9FYE - chains A and B of the 6 polymer chains in the assembly; structure by electron microscopy, 2.92 A resolution.

[Chain A (and B)]
Protein: Glycoprotein G1
Organism: Sabia virus
Notes: chain B of this document is another copy of the same molecule, construct and numbering; everything in this record applies to it too
UniProtKB: Q90037 (GLYC_SABVB); residue numbers follow UniProt; this construct covers 59-254
Chain sequence (196 residues; row label = number of the first residue in the row):
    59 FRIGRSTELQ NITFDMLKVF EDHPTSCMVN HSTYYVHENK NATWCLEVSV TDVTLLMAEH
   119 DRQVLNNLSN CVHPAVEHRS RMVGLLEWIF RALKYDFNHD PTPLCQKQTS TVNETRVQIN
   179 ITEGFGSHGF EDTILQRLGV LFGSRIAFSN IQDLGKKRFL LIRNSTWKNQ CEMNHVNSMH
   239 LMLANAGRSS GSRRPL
Disordered / not traced: 209-212, 250-254
Cystine bridges: Cys-85/Cys-229, Cys-129/Cys-163
Covalent attachments: N-acetylglucosamine (NAG) linked to Asn-69, Asn-88, Asn-99, Asn-125, Asn-171, Asn-178; glycan linked to Asn-222
Curated features (UniProtKB/Swiss-Prot):
  - site: Leu-254 (Cleavage)
  - glycosylation (N-linked (GlcNAc...) asparagine): Asn-69, Asn-88, Asn-99, Asn-125, Asn-171, Asn-178, Asn-222
What the authors report for this chain:
  - K+ coordination: His-157
  - conformationally variable residues (side-chain flip): His-157, His-186
  - self-association interface (contacts with another copy of this molecule); pairs are residue here / residue on that copy: Glu-145/His-186, Asn-156/His-157
  - mutagenesis - H157M: unchanged expression
  - mutagenesis - H157M: unchanged binding to Arenacept

[Interface between chain A and chain B]
Residue-residue contacts (10; chain A residue first):
  Glu-145(A) with His-186(B), salt bridge
  Asn-156(A) with His-157(B)
  His-157(A) with His-157(B), hydrogen bond
  Ala-244(A) with Gln-194(B), hydrogen bond (backbone-side chain)
  Gly-245(A) with Asp-190(B); Gln-194(B), hydrogen bond (backbone-side chain)
  Arg-246(A) with Gly-187(B), hydrogen bond (side chain-backbone); Asp-190(B), salt bridge; Thr-191(B); Gln-194(B)
Other interface residues (no listed pair), chain A (8 interface residues in all): Arg-149, Gly-249

[Summary]
The interface between chain A and chain B involves 8 residues on one side and 6 on the other; the contacts
include 4 hydrogen bonds and 2 salt bridges. Polar pairs include Glu-145(A)/His-186(B), Arg-246(A)/Asp-190(B)
and His-157(A)/His-157(B). The paper reports that H157M of chain A leaves expression unchanged; K+
coordination by His-157(A).
Both chains are Glycoprotein G1 (Sabia virus). Entry 9FYE (Structure of the Sabia Virus spike complex in an
open conformation) was determined by electron microscopy together with 9FYA and 9FYG from the same study.
